PDB entry 2BPP | X-ray diffraction, 1.80 A resolution | chain A

[Chain A]
Protein: Phospholipase A2
From: Bos taurus
Notes: EC 3.1.1.4
Reference sequence: P00593 (PA21B_BOVIN); residues 1-123 here correspond to UniProt positions 23-145 (UniProt number = residue number + 22)
Amino-acid sequence (123 residues; numbered 1 to 123; the number before each row is that of its first residue):
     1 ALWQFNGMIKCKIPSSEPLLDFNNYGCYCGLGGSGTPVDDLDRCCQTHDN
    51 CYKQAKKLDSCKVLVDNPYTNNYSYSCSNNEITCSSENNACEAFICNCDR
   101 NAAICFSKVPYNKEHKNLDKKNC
Disulfide bonds: C11-C77, C27-C123, C29-C45, C44-C105, C51-C98, C61-C91, C84-C96
Ion coordination: Ca2+: Y28, G30, G32, D49
Curated features (UniProtKB/Swiss-Prot):
  - active site: H48, D99
  - binding site (Ca(2+)): Y28, G30, G32, D49

[In short]
Y28, G30, G32 and D49 coordinate Ca2+. From UniProt: active-site residues H48 and D99 and 4 Ca2+-binding
residues.
Chain A is Phospholipase A2 (Bos taurus); the structure, Phospholipase A2 engineering. X-ray structural and
functional evidence for the interaction of lysine-56 with substrates, was determined by X-ray diffraction
(same publication as 1BPQ).
